3CFF - chains A and B of the 8 polymer chains in the assembly; structure by X-ray diffraction, 1.80 A resolution.

[Chain A (and B)]
Protein: GFP-like photoswitchable fluorescent protein
Organism: Anemonia sulcata
Notes: chain B of this document is another copy of the same molecule, construct and numbering; everything in this record applies to it too
Sequence (167 residues; each row starts with the number of its first residue):
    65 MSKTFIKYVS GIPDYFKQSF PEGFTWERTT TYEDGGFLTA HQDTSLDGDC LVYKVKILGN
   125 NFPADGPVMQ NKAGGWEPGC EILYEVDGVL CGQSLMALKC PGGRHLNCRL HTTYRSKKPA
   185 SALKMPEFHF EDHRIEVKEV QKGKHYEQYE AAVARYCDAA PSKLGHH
Construct notes: engineered mutation Gly-143 (Ser in 3CFF)
Modified positions: Met-65 ({(4Z)-4-(4-hydroxybenzylidene)-2-[3-(methylthio)propanimidoyl]-5-oxo-4,5-dihydro-1H-imidazol-1-yl}acetic acid; NRQ); Cys-114 (s,s-(2-hydroxyethyl)thiocysteine; CME); Cys-221 (s,s-(2-hydroxyethyl)thiocysteine; CME)

[Interface between chain A and chain B]
Cross-chain cystine bridges: Cys-144(A)/Cys-144(B)
Residue-residue contacts (66; chain A residue first):
  Glu-141(A) with Phe-192(B)
  Pro-142(A) with Phe-194(B); Cys-221(B); His-231(B)
  Gly-143(A) with Cys-221(B)
  Cys-144(A) with Cys-144(B), disulfide; Cys-221(B)
  Tyr-148(A) with His-169(B); Asn-171(B), hydrogen bond
  Gln-157(A) with Leu-159(B); Asn-171(B)
  Ser-158(A) with Leu-159(B)
  Leu-159(A) with Gln-157(B); Ser-158(B); Leu-159(B), hydrophobic; Arg-173(B)
  Ala-161(A) with Phe-192(B), hydrophobic
  Lys-163(A) with His-230(B)
  His-169(A) with Tyr-148(B); Phe-192(B)
  Asn-171(A) with Tyr-148(B), hydrogen bond; Gln-157(B); Arg-173(B), hydrogen bond
  Arg-173(A) with Leu-159(B); Asn-171(B), hydrogen bond; Arg-173(B)
  Phe-192(A) with Glu-141(B); Ala-161(B), hydrophobic; His-169(B)
  Phe-194(A) with Pro-142(B)
  Asp-196(A) with Cys-221(B); Ala-223(B)
  Arg-198(A) with Cys-221(B), hydrogen bond (side chain-backbone); Ala-224(B), hydrogen bond (side chain-backbone); Pro-225(B); Ser-226(B); His-231(B), hydrogen bond (side chain-backbone)
  Glu-200(A) with Ser-226(B), hydrogen bond; Lys-227(B), hydrogen bond (side chain-backbone); Leu-228(B)
  Tyr-213(A) with Pro-225(B); Lys-227(B)
  Ala-215(A) with Ala-224(B)
  Val-217(A) with Ala-223(B)
  Arg-219(A) with Arg-219(B); Cys-221(B)
  Cys-221(A) with Pro-142(B); Gly-143(B); Cys-144(B); Asp-196(B); Arg-198(B), hydrogen bond (backbone-side chain); Arg-219(B)
  Ala-223(A) with Asp-196(B); Val-217(B)
  Ala-224(A) with Arg-198(B), hydrogen bond (backbone-side chain); Ala-215(B)
  Pro-225(A) with Arg-198(B); Tyr-213(B), hydrogen bond (backbone-side chain)
  Ser-226(A) with Arg-198(B); Glu-200(B), hydrogen bond
  Lys-227(A) with Glu-200(B), hydrogen bond (backbone-side chain); Tyr-213(B)
  Leu-228(A) with Glu-200(B)
  His-230(A) with Lys-163(B); Glu-200(B)
  His-231(A) with Arg-198(B), hydrogen bond (backbone-side chain)
Other interface residues (no listed pair), chain A (34 interface residues in all): Glu-97, Ile-146, His-197
Other interface residues (no listed pair), chain B (35 interface residues in all): Glu-97, Ile-146, His-197, Lys-202

[In short]
34 residues of chain A face 35 of chain B across their interface, with 1 disulfide bond and 15 hydrogen bonds.
Among the polar pairs are Tyr-148(A)/Asn-171(B), Asn-171(A)/Arg-173(B) and Arg-198(A)/Cys-221(B).
Both chains are GFP-like photoswitchable fluorescent protein (Anemonia sulcata). Entry 3CFF (Photoswitchable
red fluorescent protein psRFP, on-state) was determined by X-ray diffraction.
